Entry 5UC6 (X-ray diffraction, 2.10 A resolution); this record covers chains A and B.

== Chain A ==
Molecule: Interleukin-1 alpha
Source organism: Homo sapiens
UniProtKB: P01583 (IL1A_HUMAN); residues 1-159 here correspond to UniProt positions 113-271 (UniProt number = residue number + 112)
Sequence (159 residues; row label = number of the first residue in the row):
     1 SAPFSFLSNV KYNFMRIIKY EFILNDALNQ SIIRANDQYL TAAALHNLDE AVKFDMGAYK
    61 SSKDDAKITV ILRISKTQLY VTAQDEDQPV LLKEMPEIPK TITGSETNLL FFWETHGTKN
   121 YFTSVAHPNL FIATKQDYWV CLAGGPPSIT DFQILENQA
Unresolved in the structure: 1-8
Metal / ion sites: Mg2+ site 1 near Lys11 (its only coordinating residue here); Na+: Asp64, Asp65 (shared with 85Y_7(B) of chain B); Mg2+ site 2: Val90, Val140; Mg2+ site 3: Asn108, Leu110, Ser124; Mg2+ site 4: Ile132, Thr150
Swiss-Prot annotation at these positions:
  - glycosylation: Asn29 (N-linked (GlcNAc...) asparagine)
From the paper describing this entry:
  - Na+ coordination: Asp64, Asp65

== Chain B ==
Molecule: 23-nt DNA strand
Sequence (23 nucleotides; numbered 1 to 23; the number before each row is that of its first residue):
     1 CGXGAGXXAX GGGXXAGAGX CGX
Unresolved in the structure: 23
Covalently attached groups: phosphate ion (PO4) linked to DG22
Modified positions: 85Y (2'-deoxy-5-{[(naphthalen-2-yl)methyl]carbamoyl}uridine 5'-(dihydrogen phosphate)) at position 3, 85Y (2'-deoxy-5-{[(naphthalen-2-yl)methyl]carbamoyl}uridine 5'-(dihydrogen phosphate)) at position 7, 85Y (2'-deoxy-5-{[(naphthalen-2-yl)methyl]carbamoyl}uridine 5'-(dihydrogen phosphate)) at position 8, 85Y (2'-deoxy-5-{[(naphthalen-2-yl)methyl]carbamoyl}uridine 5'-(dihydrogen phosphate)) at position 10, 85Y (2'-deoxy-5-{[(naphthalen-2-yl)methyl]carbamoyl}uridine 5'-(dihydrogen phosphate)) at position 14, 85Y (2'-deoxy-5-{[(naphthalen-2-yl)methyl]carbamoyl}uridine 5'-(dihydrogen phosphate)) at position 15, 85Y (2'-deoxy-5-{[(naphthalen-2-yl)methyl]carbamoyl}uridine 5'-(dihydrogen phosphate)) at position 20, ATD (thymidine-3'-phosphate) at position 23
Metal / ion sites: Na+: 85Y_7 (shared with Asp64(A), Asp65(A) of chain A)

== Chain A / chain B interface ==
Residue-residue contacts - 21 pairs, chain A then chain B:
  Met15(A) - 85Y_8(B)  base contact
  Met15(A) - 85Y_10(B)  base contact
  Met15(A) - 85Y_15(B)  base contact
  Arg16(A) - 85Y_14(B)  base contact
  Ile18(A) - 85Y_14(B)  base contact
  Ala58(A) - 85Y_10(B)  base contact
  Lys60(A) - 85Y_7(B)  base contact
  Lys60(A) - 85Y_8(B)  base contact
  Ser61(A) - 85Y_7(B)  base contact
  Lys63(A) - 85Y_7(B)  base contact
  Asp64(A) - 85Y_7(B)  base contact
  Asp65(A) - 85Y_7(B)  base contact
  Ala66(A) - 85Y_7(B)  base contact
  Lys67(A) - 85Y_7(B)  base contact
  Lys67(A) - DG11(B)  base contact
  Ile68(A) - 85Y_7(B)  base contact
  Ile68(A) - DG11(B)  hydrogen bond to the base
  Ile68(A) - 85Y_14(B)  base contact
  Trp113(A) - DG11(B)  hydrogen bond to the base
  Trp113(A) - 85Y_14(B)  base contact
  Thr115(A) - DG11(B)  base contact
Other interface residues (no listed pair), chain A (16 interface residues in all): Ser62, Glu114
Other interface residues (no listed pair), chain B (8 interface residues in all): DA9, DG13
Interface features reported in the paper:
  - residue pairs: Lys67(A)-DG11(B) (hydrophobic contact), Ile68(A)-DG11(B) (hydrophobic contact), Trp113(A)-DG11(B) (cation-pi contact)
  - interface residues, chain A: Met15(A), Arg16(A), Ile18(A), Lys60(A), Ser61(A), Asp64(A), Ala66(A), Ile68(A), Trp113(A)

== In short ==
Chain A and chain B form an interface of 16 and 8 residues respectively; the contacts include 2 hydrogen
bonds. Polar pairs include Ile68(A)-DG11(B) and Trp113(A)-DG11(B). The paper describes hydrophobic contacts
between Lys67(A) and DG11(B) and Ile68(A) and DG11(B); a cation-pi contact between Trp113(A) and DG11(B). From
the paper: interface residues Met15(A), Arg16(A) and Ile18(A) among others; Na+ coordination by Asp64(A) and
Asp65(A).
Here chain A is Interleukin-1 alpha (Homo sapiens) and chain B is a 23-nt DNA strand. Entry 5UC6 (Structural
insights into IL-1 alpha recognition by a naphthyl-modified aptamer that mimics IL-1RI Domain III) was
determined by X-ray diffraction.
